5DU1 - chains A and B of the 4 polymer chains in the assembly; structure by X-ray diffraction, 1.80 A resolution.

# Chain A (and B)
Protein: Mambalgin-1
Source organism: Dendroaspis polylepis polylepis
Notes: chain B of this document is another copy of the same molecule, construct and numbering; everything in this record applies to it too
UniProt: P0DKR6 (3SX1_DENPO); residues 1-57 here correspond to UniProt positions 22-78 (UniProt number = residue number + 21)
Chain sequence (57 residues; each row starts with the number of its first residue):
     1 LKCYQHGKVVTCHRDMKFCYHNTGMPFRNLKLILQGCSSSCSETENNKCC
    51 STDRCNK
Disulfides: Cys-3/Cys-19, Cys-12/Cys-37, Cys-41/Cys-49, Cys-50/Cys-55
From the paper describing this entry:
  - mutagenesis - T23A (less than 5-fold): unchanged binding to ASIC1a channel
  - self-association interface (contacts with another copy of this molecule): Pro-26, Phe-27, Asn-29 to Gln-35
  - conformationally variable residues: Asn-47 to Cys-50
  - mutagenesis - F27A, R28A, L32A (3-order of magnitude), I33A, L34A: decreased binding to ASIC1a
  - mutagenesis - H21A, N29A, L30A, K31A, K57A: unchanged binding to ASIC1a

# How chain A and chain B interact
Contacting residue pairs (32):
  Gln-5(A) / Arg-28(B)
  Gln-5(A) / Asn-29(B)
  His-6(A) / Met-25(B)
  His-6(A) / Arg-28(B)
  His-6(A) / Asn-29(B)  hydrogen bond (side chain-backbone)
  His-6(A) / Leu-30(B)
  His-6(A) / Lys-31(B)
  Tyr-20(A) / Asn-29(B)  hydrogen bond
  Met-25(A) / His-6(B)
  Arg-28(A) / Gln-5(B)  hydrogen bond
  Arg-28(A) / His-6(B)
  Arg-28(A) / Lys-8(B)
  Asn-29(A) / His-6(B)  hydrogen bond (backbone-side chain)
  Asn-29(A) / Ile-33(B)
  Asn-29(A) / Leu-34(B)
  Asn-29(A) / Gln-35(B)  hydrogen bond (backbone-backbone)
  Leu-30(A) / His-6(B)
  Leu-30(A) / Leu-32(B)  hydrophobic
  Leu-30(A) / Ile-33(B)
  Lys-31(A) / His-6(B)
  Lys-31(A) / Leu-32(B)
  Lys-31(A) / Ile-33(B)  hydrogen bond (backbone-backbone)
  Leu-32(A) / Leu-30(B)  hydrophobic
  Leu-32(A) / Lys-31(B)
  Leu-32(A) / Leu-32(B)  hydrophobic
  Ile-33(A) / Asn-29(B)
  Ile-33(A) / Leu-30(B)
  Ile-33(A) / Lys-31(B)  hydrogen bond (backbone-backbone)
  Ile-33(A) / Ile-33(B)  hydrophobic
  Leu-34(A) / Asn-29(B)
  Leu-34(A) / Leu-30(B)  hydrophobic
  Gln-35(A) / Asn-29(B)  hydrogen bond (backbone-backbone)
Other interface residues (no listed pair), chain B (13 interface residues in all): Val-10

# Summary
12 residues of chain A and 13 residues of chain B are in contact; the contacts include 8 hydrogen bonds. Polar
contacts include His-6(A)/Asn-29(B), Tyr-20(A)/Asn-29(B) and Arg-28(A)/Gln-5(B). The paper reports that F27A,
R28A and L32A of chain A, among others, reduce binding to ASIC1a; conformational variability at Asn-47(A); 11
substitutions were tested in all.
Chain A and chain B are both Mambalgin-1 (Dendroaspis polylepis polylepis); the structure, Crystal structure
of Dendroaspis polylepis mambalgin-1 wild-type in P21 space group, was determined by X-ray diffraction,
deposited together with 5DO6 and 5DZ5.
